Entry 6T92 (X-ray diffraction, 1.12 A resolution); this record covers chains AAA and BBB.

[Chain AAA (and BBB)]
Molecule: Formate dehydrogenase
Source organism: Chaetomium thermophilum (strain DSM 1495 / CBS 144.50 / IMI 039719)
Notes: EC 1.17.1.9; chain BBB of this document is another copy of the same molecule, construct and numbering; everything in this record applies to it too
UniProtKB: G0SGU4 (FDH_CHATD); numbering as in UniProt (aligned over 1-370)
Sequence (410 residues; each row starts with the number of its first residue; numbers below 1 keep their minus sign (Met-33 is residue -33)):
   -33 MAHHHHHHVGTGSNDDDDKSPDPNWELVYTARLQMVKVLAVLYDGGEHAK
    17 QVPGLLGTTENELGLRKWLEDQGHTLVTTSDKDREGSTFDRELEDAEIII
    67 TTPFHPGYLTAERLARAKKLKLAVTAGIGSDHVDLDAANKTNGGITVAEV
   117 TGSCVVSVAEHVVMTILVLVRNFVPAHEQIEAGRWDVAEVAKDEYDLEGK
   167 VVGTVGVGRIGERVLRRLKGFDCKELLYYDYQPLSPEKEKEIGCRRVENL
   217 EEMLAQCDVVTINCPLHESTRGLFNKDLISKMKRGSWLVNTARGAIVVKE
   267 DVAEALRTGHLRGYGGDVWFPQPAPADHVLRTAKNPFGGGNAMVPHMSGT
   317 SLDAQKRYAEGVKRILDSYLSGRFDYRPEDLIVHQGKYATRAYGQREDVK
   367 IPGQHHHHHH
Unresolved in the structure: -33 to -5, 363-376 (chain BBB: -33 to -6, 368-376)
Differences from the reference sequence: initiating methionine (-33); expression tag (-32 to 0, 371-376); engineered mutation Cys120 (Asn in G0SGU4)
Ligand contacts: NADH (NAI; 1,4-dihydronicotinamide adenine dinucleotide): Phe70, Ile94, Gly95, Asp97, Cys120, Val121, Val124, Val171, Gly172, Val173, Gly174, Arg175, Ile176, Gly177, Tyr195, Asp196, Tyr197, Gln198, Asn229, Cys230, Pro231, Leu232, His233, Thr236, Thr257, Ala258, Arg259, Asp283, Val284, His312, Ser314, Gly315, Ala358, Tyr359
Curated features (UniProtKB/Swiss-Prot):
  - binding site (substrate): Ile94
  - binding site (NAD(+)): Arg175, Ile176, Asp196, Pro231 to Ser235, Thr257, Asp283, His312 to Gly315
  - site (Important for catalytic activity): Arg259, His312

[Interface between chain AAA and chain BBB]
Pairs across the interface (150; chain AAA residue first):
  Tyr9(AAA) with Val153(BBB); Ala154(BBB), hydrophobic
  Asp10(AAA) with Ala154(BBB)
  Gly11(AAA) with Ala154(BBB)
  His14(AAA) with Glu155(BBB); Lys158(BBB), hydrogen bond
  Gln17(AAA) with Lys158(BBB), hydrogen bond; Phe303(BBB)
  Val18(AAA) with Lys158(BBB)
  Leu21(AAA) with Ala154(BBB); Lys158(BBB)
  Val122(AAA) with Glu164(BBB)
  Ser123(AAA) with Arg137(BBB), hydrogen bond (backbone-side chain); Asp162(BBB), hydrogen bond
  Glu126(AAA) with Arg137(BBB), salt bridge; Asp162(BBB); Leu163(BBB), hydrogen bond (side chain-backbone); Glu164(BBB), hydrogen bond (side chain-backbone)
  His127(AAA) with Arg137(BBB), hydrogen bond
  Val129(AAA) with Phe187(BBB), hydrophobic
  Met130(AAA) with Leu133(BBB); Val134(BBB); Arg137(BBB); Phe139(BBB), hydrophobic
  Leu133(AAA) with Met130(BBB)
  Val134(AAA) with Met130(BBB), hydrophobic; Val134(BBB), hydrophobic
  Arg137(AAA) with Ser123(BBB), hydrogen bond (side chain-backbone); Glu126(BBB), salt bridge; His127(BBB), hydrogen bond; Met130(BBB); Met313(BBB); Ser314(BBB), hydrogen bond (side chain-backbone)
  Phe139(AAA) with Met130(BBB), hydrophobic; Val134(BBB), hydrophobic; Val140(BBB), hydrophobic; Ala308(BBB); Val310(BBB), hydrophobic
  Val140(AAA) with Phe139(BBB), hydrophobic; His143(BBB)
  Ala142(AAA) with Val310(BBB), hydrophobic; Pro311(BBB); Met313(BBB), hydrophobic
  His143(AAA) with Val140(BBB); Asn307(BBB), hydrogen bond (side chain-backbone); Met309(BBB), hydrogen bond (side chain-backbone); Val310(BBB)
  Glu144(AAA) with Glu147(BBB)
  Gln145(AAA) with Pro311(BBB)
  Ile146(AAA) with Trp285(BBB), hydrophobic; Arg297(BBB), hydrogen bond (backbone-side chain); Val310(BBB); Pro311(BBB)
  Glu147(AAA) with Arg297(BBB); Thr298(BBB); Lys300(BBB), salt bridge
  Gly149(AAA) with Ala292(BBB); Arg297(BBB)
  Arg150(AAA) with Arg297(BBB), hydrogen bond (backbone-side chain)
  Trp151(AAA) with Trp285(BBB); Pro289(BBB); Ala290(BBB); Arg297(BBB); Pro311(BBB), hydrophobic; His312(BBB)
  Val153(AAA) with Tyr9(BBB); His312(BBB); Thr316(BBB)
  Ala154(AAA) with Tyr9(BBB), hydrophobic; Asp10(BBB); Gly11(BBB); Leu21(BBB)
  Glu155(AAA) with His14(BBB)
  Val156(AAA) with Met313(BBB)
  Ala157(AAA) with Thr316(BBB); Leu318(BBB)
  Lys158(AAA) with His14(BBB), hydrogen bond; Gln17(BBB), hydrogen bond; Val18(BBB); Leu21(BBB); Leu318(BBB)
  Glu160(AAA) with Met313(BBB); Ser314(BBB); Thr316(BBB); Ser317(BBB), hydrogen bond (side chain-backbone); Leu318(BBB), hydrogen bond (backbone-backbone)
  Tyr161(AAA) with Leu318(BBB); Asp319(BBB)
  Asp162(AAA) with Ser123(BBB), hydrogen bond; Glu126(BBB); Ser317(BBB), hydrogen bond; Asp319(BBB), hydrogen bond (backbone-side chain); Arg323(BBB), salt bridge
  Leu163(AAA) with Glu126(BBB), hydrogen bond (backbone-side chain)
  Glu164(AAA) with Val122(BBB); Glu126(BBB), hydrogen bond (backbone-side chain)
  Lys166(AAA) with Asp319(BBB), salt bridge
  Arg182(AAA) with Gly186(BBB)
  Arg183(AAA) with Gly186(BBB); Phe187(BBB)
  Gly186(AAA) with Arg182(BBB); Arg183(BBB)
  Phe187(AAA) with Val129(BBB), hydrophobic; Arg183(BBB)
  Trp285(AAA) with Ile146(BBB), hydrophobic; Trp151(BBB)
  Gln288(AAA) with Trp151(BBB)
  Pro289(AAA) with Trp151(BBB)
  Ala290(AAA) with Trp151(BBB)
  Ala292(AAA) with Gly149(BBB)
  Arg297(AAA) with Ile146(BBB), hydrogen bond (side chain-backbone); Glu147(BBB); Gly149(BBB); Arg150(BBB), hydrogen bond (side chain-backbone); Trp151(BBB)
  Thr298(AAA) with Glu147(BBB)
  Lys300(AAA) with Glu147(BBB), salt bridge
  Phe303(AAA) with Gln17(BBB)
  Asn307(AAA) with His143(BBB)
  Ala308(AAA) with Phe139(BBB)
  Met309(AAA) with His143(BBB), hydrogen bond (backbone-side chain)
  Val310(AAA) with Phe139(BBB), hydrophobic; Ala142(BBB), hydrophobic; His143(BBB); Ile146(BBB)
  Pro311(AAA) with Ala142(BBB); Gln145(BBB); Ile146(BBB); Trp151(BBB), hydrophobic
  His312(AAA) with Trp151(BBB); Val153(BBB)
  Met313(AAA) with Arg137(BBB); Ala142(BBB), hydrophobic; Val156(BBB); Glu160(BBB)
  Ser314(AAA) with Arg137(BBB), hydrogen bond (backbone-side chain); Glu160(BBB)
  Thr316(AAA) with Val153(BBB); Ala157(BBB); Glu160(BBB)
  Ser317(AAA) with Glu160(BBB), hydrogen bond (backbone-side chain); Asp162(BBB), hydrogen bond
  Leu318(AAA) with Ala157(BBB); Lys158(BBB); Glu160(BBB), hydrogen bond (backbone-backbone); Tyr161(BBB)
  Asp319(AAA) with Tyr161(BBB); Asp162(BBB), hydrogen bond (side chain-backbone); Lys166(BBB), salt bridge
  Arg323(AAA) with Asp162(BBB), salt bridge
Also at the interface, not in a pair above, chain AAA (71 interface residues in all): Phe70, Asn138, Asp152, Asp188, Ala320, Gln321
Also at the interface, not in a pair above, chain BBB (71 interface residues in all): Phe70, Asn138, Glu144, Asp152, Asp188, Gln288, Ala320, Gln321

[In short]
Chain AAA and chain BBB each contribute 71 residues to their interface, with 31 hydrogen bonds and 8 salt
bridges. Among the polar pairs are Glu126(AAA)-Arg137(BBB), Glu147(AAA)-Lys300(BBB) and
Asp162(AAA)-Arg323(BBB). Bound to chain AAA: NADH.
Both chains are Formate dehydrogenase (Chaetomium thermophilum (strain DSM 1495 / CBS 144.50 / IMI 039719)).
Entry 6T92 (NAD+-dependent fungal formate dehydrogenase from Chaetomium thermophilum: A complex of N120C
mutant protein with the reduced ...) was determined by X-ray diffraction (same publication as 6T8Y, 6T8Z and
6T94).
